2IX0 - chain A; structure by X-ray diffraction, 2.44 A resolution.

== Chain A ==
Molecule: Exoribonuclease 2
From: Escherichia coli
Notes: EC 3.1.13.1
Reference sequence: P30850 (RNB_ECOLI); residues 6-644 here = UniProt positions 6-644
Amino-acid sequence (663 residues; row label = number of the first residue in the row; numbers below 1 keep their minus sign (Met-18 is residue -18)):
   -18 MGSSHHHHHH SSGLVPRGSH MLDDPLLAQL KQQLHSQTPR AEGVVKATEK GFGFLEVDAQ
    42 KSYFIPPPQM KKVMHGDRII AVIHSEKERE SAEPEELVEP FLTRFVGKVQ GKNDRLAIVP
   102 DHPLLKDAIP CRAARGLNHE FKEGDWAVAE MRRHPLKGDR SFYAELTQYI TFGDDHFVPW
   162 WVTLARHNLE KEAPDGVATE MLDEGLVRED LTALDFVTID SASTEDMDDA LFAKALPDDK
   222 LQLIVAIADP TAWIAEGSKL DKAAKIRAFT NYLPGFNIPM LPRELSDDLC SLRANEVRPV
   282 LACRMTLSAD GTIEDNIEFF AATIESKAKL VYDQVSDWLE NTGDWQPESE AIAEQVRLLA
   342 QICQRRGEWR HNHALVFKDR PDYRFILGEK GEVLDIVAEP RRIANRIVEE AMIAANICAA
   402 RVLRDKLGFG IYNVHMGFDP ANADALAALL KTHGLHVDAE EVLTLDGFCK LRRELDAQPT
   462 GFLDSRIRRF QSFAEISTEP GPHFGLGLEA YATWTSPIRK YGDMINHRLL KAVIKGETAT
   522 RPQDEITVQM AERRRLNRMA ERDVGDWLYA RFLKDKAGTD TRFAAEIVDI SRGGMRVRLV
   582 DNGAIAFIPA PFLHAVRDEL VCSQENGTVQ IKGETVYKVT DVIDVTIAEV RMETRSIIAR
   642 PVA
Unresolved in the structure: -18 to 3, 31-32, 68-69
Metal / ion sites: Ca2+: Pro101, His103, Leu106; Mg2+: Asp201, Asp210
Small-molecule neighbours: cytidine-5'-monophosphate (C5P): Phe82, Leu83, Arg85, Phe86, Val87, Pro101, Asp102, His103, Arg167

== Summary ==
Bound to chain A: cytidine-5'-monophosphate. Pro101, His103 and Leu106 form the Ca2+ site. Asp201 and Asp210
form the Mg2+ site.
Chain A is Exoribonuclease 2 (Escherichia coli); the structure, RNase II, was determined by X-ray diffraction
together with 2IX1 from the same study.
